Entry 7BHY (X-ray diffraction, 2.30 A resolution); this record covers chains E and A of the 4 polymer chains in the assembly.

# Chain E
Molecule: DNA operator - strand 1
Sequence (15 nucleotides; row label = number of the first residue in the row):
     1 TTGAATTTTGTTCAA

# Chain A
Molecule: Deoxyribonucleoside regulator
Organism: Bacillus subtilis subsp. subtilis str. 168
Reference sequence: P39140 (DEOR_BACSU); numbering as in UniProt (aligned over 4-55)
Chain sequence (57 residues; numbered -4 to 55; 3 numbers in that range are skipped by the numbering (no residue carries them; nothing is unmodelled there); the number before each row is that of its first residue; numbers below 1 keep their minus sign (Ser-4 is residue -4)):
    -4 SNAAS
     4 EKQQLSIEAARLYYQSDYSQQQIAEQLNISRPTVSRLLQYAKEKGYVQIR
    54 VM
Construct notes: expression tag (-4 to 0)
Curated features (UniProtKB/Swiss-Prot):
  - DNA-binding region: Gln23 to Gln42 (H-T-H motif)

# How chain E and chain A interact
Residue-residue contacts - 11 pairs, chain E then chain A:
  DT9(E) with Tyr16(A), hydrogen bond to the phosphate; Ser22(A), phosphate contact; Gln23(A), hydrogen bond to the phosphate; Arg34(A), base contact
  DG10(E) with Gln23(A), hydrogen bond to the phosphate; Arg34(A), hydrogen bond to the base; Ser38(A), hydrogen bond to the phosphate; Gln42(A), phosphate contact
  DT11(E) with Pro35(A), base contact; Gln42(A), phosphate contact
  DT12(E) with Arg39(A), hydrogen bond to the base

# Overview
The interface between chain E and chain A involves 4 residues on one side and 8 on the other; the contacts
include 6 hydrogen bonds. Polar contacts include DG10(E)-Arg34(A), DT12(E)-Arg39(A) and DT9(E)-Tyr16(A).
Chain E is DNA operator - strand 1 and chain A is Deoxyribonucleoside regulator (Bacillus subtilis subsp.
subtilis str. 168); the structure, DNA-binding domain of DeoR in complex with the DNA operator, was determined
by X-ray diffraction together with 7OYK from the same study.
